2X53 - chains D and S of the 27 polymer chains in the assembly; structure by X-ray diffraction, 3.90 A resolution.

== Chain D ==
Molecule: Putative receptor binding protein
Organism: Lactococcus phage P2
UniProtKB: Q1RNF7 (Q1RNF7_9CAUD); numbering as in UniProt (aligned over 2-264)
Chain sequence (263 residues; row label = number of the first residue in the row):
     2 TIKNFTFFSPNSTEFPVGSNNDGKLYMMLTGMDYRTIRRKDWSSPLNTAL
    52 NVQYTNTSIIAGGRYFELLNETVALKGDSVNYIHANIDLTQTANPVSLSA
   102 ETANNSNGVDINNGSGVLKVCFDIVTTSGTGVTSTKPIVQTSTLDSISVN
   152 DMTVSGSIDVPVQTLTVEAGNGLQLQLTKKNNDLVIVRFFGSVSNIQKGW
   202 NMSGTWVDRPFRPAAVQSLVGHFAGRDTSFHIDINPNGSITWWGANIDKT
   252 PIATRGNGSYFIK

== Chain S ==
Molecule: ORF15
Organism: Lactococcus phage P2
Chain sequence (298 residues; row label = number of the first residue in the row):
     1 GVRQYKIHTNLDGTDDKVWDVTNGKVRFYQPSNLGLQSTNNIWQSNGIGV
    51 MGTRSITQPQIEFKLETFGESLEENYQLMKDFVNDILSKKFVTLEYQTEI
   101 FQVYADLALADVTKTEGYGKNGTFSEKITFDIITKWYTYENLTFDKIQNG
   151 KVIAGMSKIYGGTAPGNYKYIKGTSYTYYGESDIDRLSRWDIKEEIFSFM
   201 GILYPKLPKTPAGVRFLDDIGNEYTAIVFKTEQVQDYILINTDVNDETYQ
   251 GWKGTTALNLFPVMDFERYRTRIIEKGQMELINLSKAEFKIKRKADFV
Metal / ion sites: Sr2+: Asn-10, Asp-12
What the authors report for this chain:
  - Sr2+ coordination: Asn-10, Asp-12

== Chain D / chain S interface ==
Pairs across the interface (13; chain D residue first):
  Leu-47(D) / Gln-233(S)
  Asn-48(D) / Glu-232(S)
  Thr-49(D) / Glu-232(S)
  Thr-49(D) / Leu-258(S)
  Ala-50(D) / Glu-232(S)  hydrogen bond (backbone-side chain)
  Ala-50(D) / Asn-259(S)
  Ala-50(D) / Val-263(S)  hydrophobic
  Leu-51(D) / Pro-262(S)  hydrophobic
  Asn-52(D) / Leu-258(S)
  Thr-73(D) / Thr-256(S)
  Thr-73(D) / Leu-258(S)
  Gly-130(D) / Pro-262(S)
  Thr-131(D) / Pro-262(S)
Interface residues without a listed pair, chain D (10 interface residues in all): Asn-71

== Summary ==
10 residues of chain D face 7 of chain S across their interface; the contacts include 1 hydrogen bond. The
hydrogen-bonded pair is Ala-50(D)/Glu-232(S). Asn-10(S) and Asp-12(S) form the Sr2+ site. From the paper: Sr2+
coordination by Asn-10(S) and Asp-12(S).
Here chain D is Putative receptor binding protein and chain S is ORF15, both from Lactococcus phage P2. Entry
2X53 (Structure of the phage p2 baseplate in its activated conformation with Sr) was determined by X-ray
diffraction together with 4V5I and 2WZP from the same study.
